PDB entry 9OMF | electron microscopy, 9.72 A resolution (very low resolution: no residue pairs are listed; an interface is given only as per-side residue counts) | chains A and E of the 5 polymer chains in the assembly

== Chain A ==
Protein: Protein-L-isoaspartate O-methyltransferase domain-containing protein 1
Source organism: Homo sapiens
Notes: engineered mutation(s): N312I
Reference sequence: Q96MG8 (PCMD1_HUMAN); numbering as in UniProt (aligned over 1-357)
Sequence (358 residues; row label = number of the first residue in the row; numbering starts at 0):
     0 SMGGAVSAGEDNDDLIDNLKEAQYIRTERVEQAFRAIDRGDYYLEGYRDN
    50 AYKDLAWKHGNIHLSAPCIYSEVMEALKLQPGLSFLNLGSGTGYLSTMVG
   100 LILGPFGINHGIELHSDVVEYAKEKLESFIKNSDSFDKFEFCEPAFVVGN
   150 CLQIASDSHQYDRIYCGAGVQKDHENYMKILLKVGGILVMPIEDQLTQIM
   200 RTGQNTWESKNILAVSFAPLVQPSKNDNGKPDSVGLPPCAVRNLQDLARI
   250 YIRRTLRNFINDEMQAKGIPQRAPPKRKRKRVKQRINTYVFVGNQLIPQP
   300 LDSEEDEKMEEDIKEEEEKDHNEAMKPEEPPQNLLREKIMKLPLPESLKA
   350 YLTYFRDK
Not modelled in the structure: 0-9, 265-330, 355-357
Sequence notes: expression tag (0); variant Ile312 (Asn in Q96MG8)
Curated features (UniProtKB/Swiss-Prot):
  - region: Leu85 to Leu94 (AdoMet binding motif), Tyr160 to Tyr164 (AdoMet binding motif), Leu181 to Ile191 (AdoMet binding motif), Val240 to Tyr250 (BC-box), Leu341 to Pro344 (CUL-box)
  - active site: Ser64
  - lipidation: Gly2 (N-myristoyl glycine)

== Chain E ==
Protein: Elongin-C
Source organism: Homo sapiens
Reference sequence: Q15369 (ELOC_HUMAN); residues 1-96 here correspond to UniProt positions 17-112 (UniProt number = residue number + 16)
Sequence (96 residues; row label = number of the first residue in the row):
     1 MYVKLISSDGHEFIVKREHALTSGTIKAMLSGPGQFAENETNEVNFREIP
    51 SHVLSKVCMYFTYKVRYTNSSTEIPEFPIAPEIALELLMAANFLDC
Not modelled in the structure: 34-41, 96

== Chain A / chain E interface ==
At this resolution (10 A) residue pairs are not listed: 28 residues of chain A and 26 of chain E lie at the interface.

== Summary ==
28 residues of chain A and 26 residues of chain E are in contact. From UniProt: active-site residue Ser64(A)
on chain A.
Here chain A is Protein-L-isoaspartate O-methyltransferase domain-containing protein 1 and chain E is
Elongin-C, both from Homo sapiens. Entry 9OMF (Cryo-EM structure of neddylated PCMTD1-ELOBC-CUL5-RBX2
(N8-CRL5-PCMTD1)) was determined by electron microscopy together with 9OMA from the same study.
